1P4L - chains B and D of the 4 polymer chains in the assembly; structure by X-ray diffraction, 2.90 A resolution.

[Chain B]
Molecule: Beta-2-microglobulin
From: Mus musculus
UniProtKB: P01887 (B2MG_MOUSE); residues 1-99 here correspond to UniProt positions 21-119 (UniProt number = residue number + 20)
Chain sequence (99 residues; row label = number of the first residue in the row):
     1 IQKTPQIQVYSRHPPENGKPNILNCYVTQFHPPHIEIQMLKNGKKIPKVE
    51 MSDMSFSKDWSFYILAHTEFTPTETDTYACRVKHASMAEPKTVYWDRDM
Disulfides: C25-C80

[Chain D]
Molecule: LY49-C
From: Mus musculus
Notes: fragment: C-Type Lectin-Like Domain
UniProtKB: Q64329 (KLRA3_MOUSE); residues 138-259 here correspond to UniProt positions 142-263 (UniProt number = residue number + 4)
Chain sequence (122 residues; each row starts with the number of its first residue):
   138 RGVKYWFCYSTKCYYFIMNKTTWSGCKANCQHYGVPILKIEDEDELKFLQ
   188 RHVIPGNYWIGLSYDKKKKEWAWIDNGPSKLDMKIKKMNFKSRGCVFLSK
   238 ARIEDIDCNIPYYCICGKKLDK
Sequence notes: engineered mutation G171 (Ser175 in Q64329), G193 (Glu197 in Q64329), K223 (Arg227 in Q64329)
Disulfides: C145-C150, C163-C251, C167-C253, C232-C245

[Interface between chain B and chain D]
Residue-residue contacts (7):
  Q29(B) - I247(D)
  Q29(B) - P248(D)
  K58(B) - R239(D)  hydrogen bond (backbone-side chain)
  K58(B) - E241(D)
  K58(B) - D242(D)  salt bridge
  D59(B) - Y249(D)
  W60(B) - R239(D)
Interface residues without a listed pair, chain B (5 interface residues in all): Y63
Interface residues without a listed pair, chain D (9 interface residues in all): N194, F234, I243

[Summary]
Chain B and chain D form an interface of 5 and 9 residues respectively, with 1 hydrogen bond and 1 salt
bridge. Among the polar pairs are K58(B)-D242(D) and K58(B)-R239(D).
Chain B is Beta-2-microglobulin and chain D is LY49-C, both from Mus musculus; the structure, Crystal
structure of NK receptor Ly49C mutant with its MHC class I ligand H-2Kb, was determined by X-ray diffraction,
deposited together with 1P1Z.
